Entry 4GKT (X-ray diffraction, 1.53 A resolution); this record covers chain A.

[Chain A]
Protein: Queuine tRNA-ribosyltransferase
Source organism: Zymomonas mobilis subsp. mobilis
Notes: EC 2.4.2.29
Reference sequence: P28720 (TGT_ZYMMO); numbering as in UniProt (aligned over 1-386)
Chain sequence (386 residues; numbered 1 to 386; the number before each row is that of its first residue):
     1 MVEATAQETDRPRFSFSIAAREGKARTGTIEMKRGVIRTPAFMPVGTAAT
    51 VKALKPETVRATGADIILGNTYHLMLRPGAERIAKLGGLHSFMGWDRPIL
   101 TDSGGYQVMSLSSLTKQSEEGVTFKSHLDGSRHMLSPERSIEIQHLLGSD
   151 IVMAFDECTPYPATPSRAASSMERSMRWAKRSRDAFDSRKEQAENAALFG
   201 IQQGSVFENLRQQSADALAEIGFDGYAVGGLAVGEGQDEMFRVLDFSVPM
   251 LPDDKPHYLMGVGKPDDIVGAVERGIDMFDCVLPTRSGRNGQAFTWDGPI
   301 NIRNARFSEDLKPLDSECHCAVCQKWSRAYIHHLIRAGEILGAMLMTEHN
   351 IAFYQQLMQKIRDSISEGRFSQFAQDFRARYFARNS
Disordered / not traced: 1-10, 47-48, 108-114, 125-133, 383-386
Construct notes: engineered mutation K312 (Thr in P28720)
UniProt features mapped onto this chain:
  - region (RNA binding): G261 to D267, T285 to R289
  - active site: D102 (Proton acceptor), D280 (Nucleophile)
  - binding site (substrate): D102 to Y106, D156, Q203, G230
  - binding site (Zn(2+)): C318, C320, C323, H349
  - mutagenesis: S103 (S103A: Strongly reduces activity), D156 (D156A: Abolishes catalytic activity), D280 (D280N: Abolishes catalytic activity)
Bound ions: Zn2+: C318, C320, C323, H349
Small-molecule neighbours: 0O1 (6-amino-4-{2-[(cyclopentylmethyl)amino]ethyl}-2-[(2-phenylethyl)amino]-3,7-dihydro-8H-imidazo[4,5-g]quinazolin-8-one): V45, G46, L68, G69, N70, D102, S103, G105, Y106, D156, C158, I201, Q203, G229, G230, L231, A232, V233, M260, G261, D280, C281, V282, L283

[In short]
Bound to chain A: compound 0O1. C318, C320, C323 and H349 form the Zn2+ site. Curated annotation (UniProt)
lists active-site residues D102 and D280, 8 substrate-binding residues, 4 Zn2+-binding residues and 3
mutagenesis sites.
Chain A is Queuine tRNA-ribosyltransferase (Zymomonas mobilis subsp. mobilis); the structure, tRNA Guanine
Transglycosylase in complex with disubstituted lin-benzoguanine inhibitor, was determined by X-ray diffraction
(same publication as 4GG9, 4GH1, 4GH3, 4GI4 and 4GIY).
